PDB entry 5YCV | X-ray diffraction, 1.85 A resolution | chains B and C of the 4 polymer chains in the assembly

Chain B (and C):
Name: Enoyl-[acyl-carrier-protein] reductase [NADH] FabI
Source organism: Bacillus cereus (strain ATCC 14579 / DSM 31 / JCM 2152 / NBRC 15305 / NCIMB 9373 / NRRL B-3711)
Notes: EC 1.3.1.9; chain C of this document is another copy of the same molecule, construct and numbering; everything in this record applies to it too
UniProtKB: Q81GI3 (FABI_BACCR); residues 1-256 here = UniProt positions 1-256
Amino-acid sequence (258 residues; row label = number of the first residue in the row; numbers below 1 keep their minus sign (Gly-1 is residue -1)):
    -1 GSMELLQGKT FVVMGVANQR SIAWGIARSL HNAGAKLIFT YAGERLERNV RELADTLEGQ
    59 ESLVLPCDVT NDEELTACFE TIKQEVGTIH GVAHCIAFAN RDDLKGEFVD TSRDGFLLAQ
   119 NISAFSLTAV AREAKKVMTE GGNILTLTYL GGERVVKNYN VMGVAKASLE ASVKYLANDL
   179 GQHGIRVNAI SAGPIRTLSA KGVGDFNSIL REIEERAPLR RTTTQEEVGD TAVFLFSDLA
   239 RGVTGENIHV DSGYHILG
Disordered / not traced: -1 to 0, 196-203 (chain C: -1 to 0)
Sequence notes: expression tag (-1 to 0)
UniProt features mapped onto this chain:
  - active site (Proton acceptor): Tyr147, Tyr157
  - binding site (NAD(+)): Gly13, Ser19, Ile20, Asp66, Val67, Ile94, Lys164, Ile193 to Ser197
  - binding site (substrate): Ala97
  - site: Asn205 (Involved in acyl-ACP binding)

Interface between chain B and chain C:
Residue-residue contacts (79; chain B residue first):
  Val67(B) with Arg111(C), hydrogen bond (backbone-side chain)
  Thr68(B) with Arg111(C)
  Asp70(B) with Arg111(C), salt bridge
  Glu105(B) with Lys133(C), salt bridge; Asp177(C); Gln180(C); His181(C), salt bridge
  Phe106(B) with Thr126(C); Ser170(C); Tyr173(C), hydrophobic; Leu174(C), hydrophobic; Asp177(C), hydrogen bond (backbone-side chain)
  Val107(B) with Thr126(C); Arg130(C); Leu174(C), hydrophobic; Asp177(C), hydrogen bond (backbone-side chain)
  Asp108(B) with Arg130(C), salt bridge
  Thr109(B) with Phe123(C)
  Ser110(B) with Phe123(C)
  Arg111(B) with Val67(C), hydrogen bond (side chain-backbone); Thr68(C); Asp70(C), salt bridge; Asn119(C), hydrogen bond; Phe123(C)
  Phe114(B) with Phe123(C), hydrophobic; Ser166(C)
  Leu115(B) with Leu115(C); Asn119(C)
  Gln118(B) with Gln118(C); Ser166(C), hydrogen bond
  Asn119(B) with Arg111(C), hydrogen bond
  Phe123(B) with Thr109(C); Ser110(C); Arg111(C); Phe114(C), hydrophobic
  Thr126(B) with Phe106(C); Val107(C)
  Arg130(B) with Val107(C); Asp108(C), salt bridge
  Lys133(B) with Glu105(C), salt bridge
  Gly149(B) with Tyr173(C), hydrogen bond (backbone-side chain)
  Glu151(B) with Lys172(C), hydrogen bond (backbone-side chain)
  Arg152(B) with Tyr173(C), hydrogen bond (backbone-side chain)
  Val153(B) with Lys172(C); Tyr173(C); Asn176(C)
  Val154(B) with Tyr173(C), hydrogen bond (backbone-side chain)
  Tyr157(B) with Tyr173(C)
  Asn158(B) with Tyr173(C)
  Gly161(B) with Tyr173(C)
  Val162(B) with Ser166(C); Ala169(C), hydrophobic; Ser170(C)
  Ala165(B) with Ala165(C); Ala169(C), hydrophobic
  Ser166(B) with Gln118(C), hydrogen bond; Val162(C); Ser166(C)
  Ala169(B) with Ala165(C), hydrophobic
  Ser170(B) with Phe106(C); Val162(C)
  Lys172(B) with Glu151(C), hydrogen bond (side chain-backbone); Val153(C)
  Tyr173(B) with Phe106(C), hydrophobic; Gly149(C), hydrogen bond (side chain-backbone); Arg152(C), hydrogen bond (side chain-backbone); Val153(C); Val154(C), hydrogen bond (side chain-backbone); Tyr157(C); Asn158(C); Gly161(C)
  Leu174(B) with Phe106(C), hydrophobic; Val107(C), hydrophobic
  Asn176(B) with Val153(C)
  Asp177(B) with Glu105(C); Phe106(C), hydrogen bond (side chain-backbone); Val107(C), hydrogen bond (side chain-backbone)
  Gln180(B) with Glu105(C), hydrogen bond
  His181(B) with Glu105(C), salt bridge
Also at the interface, not in a pair above, chain B (43 interface residues in all): Asn69, Ala122, Ala127, Ala129, Leu178
Also at the interface, not in a pair above, chain C (43 interface residues in all): Asn69, Ala122, Ala127, Ala129, Leu178

In short:
Chain B and chain C each contribute 43 residues to their interface; the contacts include 19 hydrogen bonds and
8 salt bridges. Polar pairs include Asp70(B)-Arg111(C), Glu105(B)-Lys133(C) and Glu105(B)-His181(C).
Chain B and chain C are both Enoyl-[acyl-carrier-protein] reductase [NADH] FabI (Bacillus cereus (strain ATCC
14579 / DSM 31 / JCM 2152 / NBRC 15305 / NCIMB 9373 / NRRL B-3711)); the structure, X-Ray Structure of
Enoyl-Acyl Carrier Protein Reductase from Bacillus Anthracis (Apo form), was determined by X-ray diffraction
together with 5YCR, 5YCS and 5YCX from the same study.
